PDB entry 1YFI | X-ray diffraction, 2.70 A resolution | chains C and A of the 3 polymer chains in the assembly

# Chain C
Molecule: 10-nt DNA strand
Sequence (10 nucleotides; row label = number of the first residue in the row):
     1 CCCCCGGGGG
Unresolved in the structure: 10

# Chain A
Name: Type II restriction enzyme MspI
From: Moraxella sp
Notes: EC 3.1.21.4
Reference sequence: P11405 (T2M1_MORSP); residues 1-262 here = UniProt positions 1-262
Sequence (262 residues; numbered 1 to 262; the number before each row is that of its first residue):
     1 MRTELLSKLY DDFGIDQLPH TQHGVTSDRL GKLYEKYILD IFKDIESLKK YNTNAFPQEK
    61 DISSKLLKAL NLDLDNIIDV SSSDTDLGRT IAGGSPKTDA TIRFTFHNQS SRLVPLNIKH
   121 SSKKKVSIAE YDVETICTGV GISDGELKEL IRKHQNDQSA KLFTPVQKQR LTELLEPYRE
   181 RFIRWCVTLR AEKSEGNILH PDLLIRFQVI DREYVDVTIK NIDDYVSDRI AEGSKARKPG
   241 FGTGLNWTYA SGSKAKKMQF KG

# Chain C / chain A interface
Pairs across the interface (24):
  DC2(C) with Gly252(A), base contact; Ser253(A), phosphate contact; Lys254(A), hydrogen bond to the phosphate
  DC3(C) with Glu130(A), sugar contact; Gly252(A), hydrogen bond to the base; Ser253(A), phosphate contact; Lys257(A), salt bridge to the phosphate
  DC4(C) with Glu130(A), base contact
  DC5(C) with Asp99(A), phosphate contact; Lys119(A), salt bridge to the phosphate; Gln259(A), base contact
  DG6(C) with Ser27(A), sugar contact; Lys119(A), phosphate contact; His120(A), salt bridge to the phosphate; Val126(A), sugar contact; Ser127(A), hydrogen bond to the base; Gln259(A), hydrogen bond to the base; Lys261(A), hydrogen bond to the base
  DG7(C) with Ser121(A), hydrogen bond to the phosphate; Ser122(A), hydrogen bond to the phosphate; Lys123(A), sugar contact; Val126(A), phosphate contact; Lys261(A), hydrogen bond to the base
  DG8(C) with Lys123(A), salt bridge to the phosphate
Also at the interface, not in a pair above, chain C (8 interface residues in all): DC1
Also at the interface, not in a pair above, chain A (17 interface residues in all): Ser95

# Summary
The interface between chain C and chain A involves 8 residues on one side and 17 on the other; the contacts
include 8 hydrogen bonds and 4 salt bridges. Polar pairs include DC3(C)-Gly252(A), DG6(C)-Ser127(A) and
DG6(C)-Gln259(A).
Chain C is a 10-nt DNA strand and chain A is Type II restriction enzyme MspI (Moraxella sp); the structure,
Crystal Structure of restriction endonuclease MspI in complex with its cognate DNA in P212121 space group, was
determined by X-ray diffraction.
